7S5Z - chains B and E of the 5 polymer chains in the assembly; structure by electron microscopy, 3.90 A resolution.

# Chain B
Protein: ATP-sensitive inward rectifier potassium channel 11
Source organism: Homo sapiens
UniProtKB: B2RC52 (B2RC52_HUMAN); residues 1-390 here = UniProt positions 1-390
Amino-acid sequence (390 residues; each row starts with the number of its first residue):
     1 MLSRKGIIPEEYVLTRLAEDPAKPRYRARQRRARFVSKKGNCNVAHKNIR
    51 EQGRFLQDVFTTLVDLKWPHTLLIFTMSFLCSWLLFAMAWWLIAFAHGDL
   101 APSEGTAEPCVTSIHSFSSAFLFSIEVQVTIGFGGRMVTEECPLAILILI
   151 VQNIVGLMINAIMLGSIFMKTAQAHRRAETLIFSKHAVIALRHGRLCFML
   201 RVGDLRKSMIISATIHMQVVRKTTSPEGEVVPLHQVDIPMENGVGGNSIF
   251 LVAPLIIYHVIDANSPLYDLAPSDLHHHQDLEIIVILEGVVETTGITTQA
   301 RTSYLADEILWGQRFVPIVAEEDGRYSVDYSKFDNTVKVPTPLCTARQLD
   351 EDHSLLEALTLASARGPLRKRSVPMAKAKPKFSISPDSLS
Unresolved in the structure: 1-31, 353-390
Differences from the reference sequence: engineered mutation S166 (Cys in B2RC52), D334 (Gly in B2RC52)
Disulfide bonds: C110-C142

# Chain E
Protein: ATP-binding cassette sub-family C member 8
Source organism: Homo sapiens
UniProtKB: Q09428 (ABCC8_HUMAN); residues 3-1582 here correspond to UniProt positions 2-1581 (UniProt number = residue number - 1)
Amino-acid sequence (1582 residues; row label = number of the first residue in the row):
     1 MGPLAFCGSENHSAAYRVDQGVLNNGCFVDALNVVPHVFLLFITFPILFI
    51 GWGSQSSKVHIHHSTWLHFPGHNLRWILTFMLLFVLVCEIAEGILSDGVT
   101 ESHHLHLYMPAGMAFMAAVTSVVYYHNIETSNFPKLLIALLVYWTLAFIT
   151 KTIKFVKFLDHAIGFSQLRFCLTGLLVILYGMLLLVEVNVIRVRRYIFFK
   201 TPREVKPPEDLQDLGVRFLQPFVNLLSKGTYWWMNAFIKTAHKKPIDLRA
   251 IGKLPIAMRALTNYQRLCEAFDAQVRKDIQGTQGARAIWQALSHAFGRRL
   301 VLSSTFRILADLLGFAGPLCIFGIVDHLGKENDVFQPKTQFLGVYFVSSQ
   351 EFLANAYVLAVLLFLALLLQRTFLQASYYVAIETGINLRGAIQTKIYNKI
   401 MHLSTSNLSMGEMTAGQICNLVAIDTNQLMWFFFLCPNLWAMPVQIIVGV
   451 ILLYYILGVSALIGAAVIILLAPVQYFVATKLSQAQRSTLEYSNERLKQT
   501 NEMLRGIKLLKLYAWENIFRTRVETTRRKEMTSLRAFAIYTSISIFMNTA
   551 IPIAAVLITFVGHVSFFKEADFSPSVAFASLSLFHILVTPLFLLSSVVRS
   601 TVKALVSVQKLSEFLSSAEIREEQCAPHEPTPQGPASKYQAVPLRVVNRK
   651 RPAREDCRGLTGPLQSLVPSADGDADNCCVQIMGGYFTWTPDGIPTLSNI
   701 TIRIPRGQLTMIVGQVGCGKSSLLLAALGEMQKVSGAVFWSSLPDSEIGE
   751 DPSPERETATDLDIRKRGPVAYASQKPWLLNATVEENIIFESPFNKQRYK
   801 MVIEACSLQPDIDILPHGDQTQIGERGINLSGGQRQRISVARALYQHANV
   851 VFLDDPFSALDIHLSDHLMQAGILELLRDDKRTVVLVTHKLQYLPHADWI
   901 IAMKDGTIQREGTLKDFQRSECQLFEHWKTLMNRQDQELEKETVTERKAT
   951 EPPQGLSRAMSSRDGLLQDEEEEEEEAAESEEDDNLSSMLHQRAEIPWRA
  1001 CAKYLSSAGILLLSLLVFSQLLKHMVLVAIDYWLAKWTDSALTLTPAARN
  1051 CSLSQECTLDQTVYAMVFTVLCSLGIVLCLVTSVTVEWTGLKVAKRLHRS
  1101 LLNRIILAPMRFFETTPLGSILNRFSSDCNTIDQHIPSTLECLSRSTLLC
  1151 VSALAVISYVTPVFLVALLPLAIVCYFIQKYFRVASRDLQQLDDTTQLPL
  1201 LSHFAETVEGLTTIRAFRYEARFQQKLLEYTDSNNIASLFLTAANRWLEV
  1251 RMEYIGACVVLIAAVTSISNSLHRELSAGLVGLGLTYALMVSNYLNWMVR
  1301 NLADMELQLGAVKRIHGLLKTEAESYEGLLAPSLIPKNWPDQGKIQIQNL
  1351 SVRYDSSLKPVLKHVNALIAPGQKIGICGRTGSGKSSFSLAFFRMVDTFE
  1401 GHIIIDGIDIAKLPLHTLRSRLSIILQDPVLFSGTIRFNLDPERKCSDST
  1451 LWEALEIAQLKLVVKALPGGLDAIITEGGENFSQGQRQLFCLARAFVRKT
  1501 SIFIMDEATASIDMATENILQKVVMTAFADRTVVTIAHRVHTILSADLVI
  1551 VLKRGAILEFDKPEKLLSRKDSVFASFVRADK
Unresolved in the structure: 1-2, 200-209, 276-283, 331-342, 622-675, 744-764, 944-996, 1042-1060
Differences from the reference sequence: expression tag (1-2)
Ion coordination: Mg2+ site 1: S721, Q775 (together with ATP); Mg2+ site 2: S1386 (together with ADP)
Small-molecule neighbours:
  - ADP (adenosine-5'-diphosphate): R1111, E1114, Y1354, L1358, V1361, R1380, T1381, G1382, S1383, G1384, K1385, S1386, S1387
  - ATP (adenosine-5'-triphosphate): S409, M410, W689, T696, Q715, V716, G717, C718, G719, K720, S721, S722, Q775, H889, E1480, N1481, F1482, S1483, Q1484, G1485, Q1486, S1511
UniProt features mapped onto this chain:
  - binding site (ATP): W689, G717, S721, S722, S1483
  - binding site (Mg(2+)): S721, Q775
  - binding site (ADP): T1381, G1382, G1384, K1385, S1386, S1387
  - glycosylation (N-linked (GlcNAc...) asparagine): N11, N1050

# Interface between chain B and chain E
Contacting residue pairs (38; chain B residue first):
  A45(B) - K58(E)
  A45(B) - V59(E)
  H46(B) - H60(E)
  K47(B) - H60(E)
  N48(B) - H60(E)  hydrogen bond (backbone-backbone)
  I49(B) - V59(E)  hydrophobic
  I49(B) - H60(E)  hydrogen bond (backbone-backbone)
  I49(B) - I61(E)  hydrophobic
  I49(B) - H62(E)  hydrogen bond (backbone-backbone)
  R50(B) - H62(E)
  E51(B) - F133(E)
  Q52(B) - I61(E)
  Q52(B) - F133(E)
  G53(B) - F133(E)
  L56(B) - K135(E)
  V59(B) - I50(E)  hydrophobic
  T62(B) - I50(E)
  C81(B) - F42(E)  hydrophobic
  L85(B) - F42(E)  hydrophobic
  M88(B) - V34(E)  hydrophobic
  M88(B) - V38(E)  hydrophobic
  W91(B) - F6(E)  hydrophobic
  L92(B) - A31(E)
  F95(B) - Y16(E)
  F95(B) - C27(E)  hydrophobic
  F95(B) - F28(E)  hydrophobic
  A96(B) - V18(E)
  A96(B) - V22(E)
  A96(B) - F28(E)  hydrophobic
  H97(B) - V18(E)
  G98(B) - V18(E)
  L100(B) - Y16(E)
  A101(B) - S13(E)
  A101(B) - Y16(E)
  A101(B) - R17(E)
  P102(B) - H12(E)
  P102(B) - S13(E)
  S103(B) - R17(E)  hydrogen bond
Other interface residues (no listed pair), chain B (31 interface residues in all): V44, L66, K67, H70, L73, I74
Other interface residues (no listed pair), chain E (29 interface residues in all): N25, F49, W52, S54, S56, H63, S64, L136

# Summary
Chain B and chain E form an interface of 31 and 29 residues respectively; the contacts include 4 hydrogen
bonds. Polar contacts include S103(B)-R17(E), N48(B)-H60(E) and I49(B)-H60(E). Chain E binds ADP and ATP.
Here chain B is ATP-sensitive inward rectifier potassium channel 11 and chain E is ATP-binding cassette
sub-family C member 8, both from Homo sapiens. Entry 7S5Z (Human KATP channel in open conformation, focused on
Kir and one SUR, position 3) was determined by electron microscopy (same publication as 7S5X, 7S5Y, 7S60 and
7S61).
